2J7A - chains A and F of the 6 polymer chains in the assembly; structure by X-ray diffraction, 2.30 A resolution.

[Chain A]
Protein: Cytochrome C nitrite reductase nrfa
Organism: Desulfovibrio vulgaris
Reference sequence: Q72EF3 (Q72EF3_DESVH); numbering as in UniProt (aligned over 25-524)
Chain sequence (500 residues; numbered 25 to 524; the number before each row is that of its first residue):
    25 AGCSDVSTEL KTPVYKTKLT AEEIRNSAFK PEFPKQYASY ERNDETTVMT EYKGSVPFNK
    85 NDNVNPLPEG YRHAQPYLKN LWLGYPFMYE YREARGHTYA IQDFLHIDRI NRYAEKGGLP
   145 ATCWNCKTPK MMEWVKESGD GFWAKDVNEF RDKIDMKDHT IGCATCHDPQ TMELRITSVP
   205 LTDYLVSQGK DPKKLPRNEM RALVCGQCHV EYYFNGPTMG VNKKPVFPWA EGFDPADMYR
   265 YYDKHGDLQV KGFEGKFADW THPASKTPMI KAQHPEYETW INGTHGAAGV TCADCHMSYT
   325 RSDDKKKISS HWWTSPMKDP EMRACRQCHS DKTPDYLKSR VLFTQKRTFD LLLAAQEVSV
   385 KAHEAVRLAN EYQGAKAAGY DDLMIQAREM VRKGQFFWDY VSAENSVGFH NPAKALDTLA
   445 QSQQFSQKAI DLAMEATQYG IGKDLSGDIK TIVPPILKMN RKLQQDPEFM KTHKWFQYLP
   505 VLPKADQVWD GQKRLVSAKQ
Unresolved in the structure: 25, 521-524
Covalently attached groups: heme c (HEC) linked to Cys-147, Cys-150, Cys-229, Cys-232, Cys-316, Cys-352
Metal / ion sites: Ca2+ site 1: Gly-78, Glu-117, Ala-118 (together with heme c); heme c Fe (6 sites), coordinated by His-121, Lys-151, His-191, His-233, His-309, His-320, Lys-331, His-335, His-353, His-434; Ca2+ site 2: Glu-235, Tyr-236, Lys-295, Gln-297
Residues lining bound ligands:
  - heme c (HEC), molecule 1: Leu-34, Arg-225, Asp-318, Ser-322, Tyr-323, Thr-324, Arg-325, Lys-331, Arg-347, Gln-351
  - heme c (HEC), molecule 2: Tyr-39, Phe-53, Phe-57, Gln-60, Tyr-61, Tyr-64, Ile-185, Gly-186, Cys-187, Thr-189, Cys-190, His-191, Met-196, Leu-198, Arg-221, Arg-225, Val-228, Ala-317, Met-321, Tyr-323, Ile-332, Ser-333, His-335, Trp-337
  - heme c (HEC), molecule 3: Thr-74, Lys-77, Gly-78, Glu-117, Ala-118, His-233, Glu-300, Tyr-301, Trp-304, His-309, Val-314, Thr-315, Cys-319, His-320, Ser-339, Pro-340, Met-341, Val-365, Gln-369, Asn-429, Ser-430, Phe-433, His-434
  - heme c (HEC), molecule 4: Gly-78, Ser-79, Ala-118, Arg-119, Gly-120, His-121, Tyr-123, Ala-124, Asp-127, Lys-151, Ile-185, Thr-189, Cys-190, Val-228, Gln-231, His-233, His-320, Met-321, Trp-337, Thr-338, Lys-342
  - heme c (HEC), molecule 5: Tyr-115, Arg-116, Ala-118, Asp-127, Phe-128, Ile-131, Arg-133, Ile-134, Leu-143, Thr-146, Asn-149, Lys-151, Gln-231, His-233, Val-234, Tyr-236, Phe-238, Phe-251, His-298, Ala-427, Asn-429
  - heme c (HEC), molecule 6: Thr-308, His-309, Ala-312, Val-314, Asp-318, Cys-319, Pro-340, Met-346, Ala-348, Cys-349, His-353, Leu-361, Arg-364, Val-365, Phe-433, Pro-436
  - heme c (HEC), molecule 7: Thr-308, His-353, Lys-356
  - heme c (HEC), molecule 8: Arg-325, Lys-329, Arg-347
Curated features (UniProtKB/Swiss-Prot):
  - region (Interaction with NrfH): Asp-29 to Tyr-39, Arg-221, Asn-222, Asp-318 to Lys-331, Gln-351 to Asp-355
  - binding site (Ca(2+)): Gly-78, Glu-117, Ala-118, Glu-235, Tyr-236, Lys-295, Gln-297
  - binding site (heme): His-121, Cys-147, Cys-150, Lys-151, Cys-187, Cys-190, His-191, Cys-229, Cys-232, His-233, His-309, Cys-316, Cys-319, His-320, His-335, Cys-349, Cys-352, His-353, His-434
  - site: Lys-59 (Interaction with NrfH)
What the authors report for this chain:
  - heme c coordination: Lys-331
  - binding site for dodecyl-beta-D-maltoside: Gly-26 to Asp-29

[Chain F]
Protein: Cytochrome C quinol dehydrogenase nrfh
Organism: Desulfovibrio vulgaris
Reference sequence: Q72EF4 (Q72EF4_DESVH); residue numbers follow UniProt; this construct covers 1-159
Chain sequence (159 residues; each row starts with the number of its first residue):
     1 MSEEKSRNGP ARLKLVLGGA TLGVVALATV AFGMKYTDQR PFCTSCHIMN PVGVTHKLSG
    61 HANISCNDCH APHNLLAKLP FKAIAGARDV YMNTLGHPGD LILAGMETKE VVNANCKACH
   121 TMTNVEVASM EAKKYCTDCH RNVQHMRMKP ISTREVADE
Unresolved in the structure: 1-13, 159
Covalently attached groups: heme c (HEC) linked to Cys-43, Cys-66, Cys-116, Cys-136, Cys-139
Metal / ion sites: heme c Fe (4 sites), coordinated by Met-49, His-61, His-70, His-120, His-140, His-145
Residues lining bound ligands:
  - heme c (HEC), molecule 1: Thr-37, Phe-42, Ser-45, Cys-46, Ile-48, Met-49, Asn-67, His-70, Arg-88, Asp-89, Val-90, Met-92, Asn-93, Pro-98, Gly-99, Ile-102, Leu-103, Ala-104, Gly-105, Thr-108
  - heme c (HEC), molecule 2: Arg-40, Thr-44, Met-49, Val-52, Gly-53, His-56, His-61, Ile-64, Ser-65, Cys-69, His-70, Ile-102, Leu-103, Ala-104, Lys-109, Val-112, Thr-137, Val-143, Gln-144, His-145
  - heme c (HEC), molecule 3: Gly-60, His-61, Ile-64, Asp-68, Cys-69, Val-112, Asn-115, Cys-119, His-120, Thr-137, His-140, Val-143
  - heme c (HEC), molecule 4: Lys-117, His-120, Thr-123, Asn-124, Ser-129, Met-130, Lys-133, His-140
  - heme c (HEC), molecule 5: Cys-119, His-120, Thr-121, Met-122, Thr-123
  - heme c (HEC), molecule 6: Glu-126, Val-127, Ala-128
  - heme c (HEC), molecule 7: Lys-133, Asp-138, Arg-141, Met-148
  - heme c (HEC), molecule 8: Arg-141, Met-148, Lys-149, Pro-150, Ile-151
Curated features (UniProtKB/Swiss-Prot):
  - region (Interaction with NrfA): Gly-99, Asp-100, Thr-123 to Asp-158
  - binding site (heme): Cys-43, Cys-46, Met-49, His-61, Cys-66, Cys-69, His-70, Asp-89, Cys-116, Cys-119, His-120, Cys-136, Cys-139, His-140, His-145
  - binding site (a menaquinol): Asn-67, Lys-82, Asp-89
  - site (Interaction with NrfA): Arg-40, Lys-57, Asn-63
What the authors report for this chain:
  - binding site for heme c: Asp-89
  - binding site for dodecyl-beta-D-maltoside: His-73 to Asn-74

[Chain A / chain F interface]
Residue-residue contacts (15):
  Gly-26(A) / Lys-35(F)
  Cys-27(A) / Phe-32(F)  hydrophobic
  Cys-27(A) / Gln-39(F)
  Asp-29(A) / Gln-39(F)
  Asp-29(A) / Arg-40(F)  salt bridge
  Asp-29(A) / Ala-62(F)
  Asp-29(A) / Asn-63(F)
  Asp-29(A) / Ile-64(F)
  Asp-29(A) / Ser-65(F)
  Val-30(A) / Asn-63(F)
  Ser-31(A) / Arg-40(F)
  Ser-31(A) / Asn-63(F)  hydrogen bond (backbone-side chain)
  Thr-32(A) / Asn-63(F)  hydrogen bond (backbone-side chain)
  Asp-328(A) / Met-146(F)
  Asp-328(A) / Lys-149(F)  salt bridge
Interface residues without a listed pair, chain A (8 interface residues in all): Ser-28
Interface residues without a listed pair, chain F (11 interface residues in all): His-56

[Overview]
8 residues of chain A and 11 residues of chain F are in contact, with 2 hydrogen bonds and 2 salt bridges.
Polar pairs include Asp-29(A)/Arg-40(F), Asp-328(A)/Lys-149(F) and Ser-31(A)/Asn-63(F). The paper reports a
binding site for dodecyl-beta-D-maltoside at Gly-26(A) and His-73(F); a binding site for heme c at Asp-89(F).
Chain A is Cytochrome C nitrite reductase nrfa and chain F is Cytochrome C quinol dehydrogenase nrfh, both
from Desulfovibrio vulgaris; the structure, Crystal structure of cytochrome c nitrite reductase NrfHA complex
from Desulfovibrio vulgaris, was determined by X-ray diffraction.
